PDB entry 7U73 | X-ray diffraction, 1.56 A resolution | chains A and T of the 3 polymer chains in the assembly

# Chain A
Protein: DNA polymerase eta
Organism: Homo sapiens
Notes: EC 2.7.7.7
UniProt: Q9Y253 (POLH_HUMAN); residues 1-432 here = UniProt positions 1-432
Sequence (435 residues; each row starts with the number of its first residue; numbers below 1 keep their minus sign (Gly-2 is residue -2)):
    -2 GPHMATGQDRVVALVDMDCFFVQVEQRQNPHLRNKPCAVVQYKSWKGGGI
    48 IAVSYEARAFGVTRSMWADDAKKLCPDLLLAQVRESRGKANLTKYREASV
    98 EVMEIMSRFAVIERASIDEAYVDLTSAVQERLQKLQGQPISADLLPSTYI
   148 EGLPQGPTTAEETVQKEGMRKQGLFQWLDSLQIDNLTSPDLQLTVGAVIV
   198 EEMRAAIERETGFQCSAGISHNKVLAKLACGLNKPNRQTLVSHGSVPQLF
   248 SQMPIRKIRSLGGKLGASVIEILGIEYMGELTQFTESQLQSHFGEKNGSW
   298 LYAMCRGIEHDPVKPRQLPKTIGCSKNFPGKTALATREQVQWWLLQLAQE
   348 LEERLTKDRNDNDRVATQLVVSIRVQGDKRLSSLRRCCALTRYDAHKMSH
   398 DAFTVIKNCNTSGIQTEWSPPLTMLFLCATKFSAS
Not modelled in the structure: 155-159
Construct notes: expression tag (-2 to 0)
Metal / ion sites: Mn2+ site 1: Asp13, Asp115, Glu116 (together with 2'-deoxyguanosine-5'-triphosphate) (shared with 1 residue of chain P); Mn2+ site 2: Asp13, Met14, Asp115
Ligand contacts: 2'-deoxyguanosine-5'-triphosphate (DGT): Asp13, Met14, Asp15, Cys16, Phe17, Phe18, Gln38, Ile48, Ala49, Tyr52, Arg55, Arg61, Leu89, Ile114, Asp115, Glu116, Lys231
Swiss-Prot annotation at these positions:
  - binding site (Mg(2+)): Asp13, Met14, Asp115, Glu116
  - binding site (Mn(2+)): Asp13, Met14, Asp115, Glu116
  - binding site (a 2'-deoxyribonucleoside 5'-triphosphate): Arg61

# Chain T
Molecule: 12-nt DNA strand
Sequence (12 nucleotides; numbered 1 to 12; the number before each row is that of its first residue):
     1 CATTATGACGCT
Ligand contacts: 2'-deoxyguanosine-5'-triphosphate (DGT): DT3, DT4, DA5

# How chain A and chain T interact
Contacting residue pairs - 40 pairs, chain A then chain T:
  Gln38(A) with DT4(T), hydrogen bond to the base; DA5(T), sugar contact
  Tyr39(A) with DT4(T), phosphate contact; DA5(T), hydrogen bond to the phosphate
  Trp42(A) with DA2(T), stacking on the base
  Arg61(A) with DT3(T), hydrogen bond to the base; DT4(T), hydrogen bond to the base
  Ser62(A) with DT3(T), hydrogen bond to the base
  Trp64(A) with DT3(T), sugar contact
  Lys86(A) with DT6(T), salt bridge to the phosphate
  Ala87(A) with DA5(T), sugar contact
  Leu89(A) with DA5(T), phosphate contact; DT6(T), phosphate contact
  Arg93(A) with DT6(T), salt bridge to the phosphate; DG7(T), salt bridge to the phosphate
  Lys311(A) with DC9(T), salt bridge to the phosphate
  Arg313(A) with DA8(T), salt bridge to the phosphate
  Pro316(A) with DA8(T), phosphate contact
  Lys317(A) with DA8(T), hydrogen bond to the phosphate; DC9(T), salt bridge to the phosphate
  Thr318(A) with DG7(T), sugar contact; DA8(T), hydrogen bond to the phosphate
  Ile319(A) with DG7(T), phosphate contact
  Gly320(A) with DT6(T), sugar contact; DG7(T), hydrogen bond to the phosphate
  Cys321(A) with DT6(T), phosphate contact
  Ser322(A) with DA5(T), sugar contact; DT6(T), hydrogen bond to the phosphate
  Lys323(A) with DA5(T), salt bridge to the phosphate
  Asn324(A) with DT4(T), hydrogen bond to the phosphate; DA5(T), hydrogen bond to the phosphate
  Pro326(A) with DC1(T), phosphate contact; DA2(T), base contact; DT4(T), phosphate contact
  Gly327(A) with DC1(T), hydrogen bond to the phosphate; DA2(T), phosphate contact
  Thr329(A) with DA2(T), base contact
  Arg351(A) with DT6(T), salt bridge to the phosphate; DG7(T), salt bridge to the phosphate
  Leu378(A) with DT6(T), base contact
Other interface residues (no listed pair), chain A (34 interface residues in all): Gly46, Ile47, Ile48, Glu110, Arg111, Lys293, Glu347, Phe423
Other interface residues (no listed pair), chain T (11 interface residues in all): DG10, DC11

# In short
34 residues of chain A face 11 of chain T across their interface; the contacts include 12 hydrogen bonds, 9
salt bridges and 1 aromatic stacking contact. Polar pairs include Gln38(A)-DT4(T), Arg61(A)-DT3(T) and
Arg61(A)-DT4(T). 2'-deoxyguanosine-5'-triphosphate is bound between chain A and chain T.
Here chain A is DNA polymerase eta (Homo sapiens) and chain T is a 12-nt DNA strand. Entry 7U73 (Human DNA
polymerase eta-DNA ternary mismatch complex:reaction with 0.5 mM Mn2+ for 1800s) was determined by X-ray
diffraction, deposited together with 7U72, 7U74, 7U75, 7U76, 7U77, 7U78 and 26 further entries.
